2FNK - chain A; structure by X-ray diffraction, 1.80 A resolution.

# Chain A
Name: Carbonic anhydrase 2
Source organism: Homo sapiens
Notes: EC 4.2.1.1
Reference sequence: P00918 (CAH2_HUMAN); the author numbering skips numbers that UniProt does not, so the offset changes along the chain: 1-125 = UniProt 1-125; 127-261 = UniProt 126-260
Chain sequence (260 residues; row label = number of the first residue in the row; note: 1 number in that range is skipped by the numbering (no residue carries it; nothing is unmodelled there)):
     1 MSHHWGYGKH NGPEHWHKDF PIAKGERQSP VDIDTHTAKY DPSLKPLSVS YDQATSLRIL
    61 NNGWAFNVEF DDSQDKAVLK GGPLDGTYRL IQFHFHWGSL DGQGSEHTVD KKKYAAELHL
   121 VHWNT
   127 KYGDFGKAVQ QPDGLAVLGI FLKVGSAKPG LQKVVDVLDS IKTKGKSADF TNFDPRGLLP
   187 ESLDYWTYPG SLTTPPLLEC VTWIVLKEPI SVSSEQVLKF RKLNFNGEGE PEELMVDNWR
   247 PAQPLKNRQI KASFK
Disordered / not traced: 1-2
Differences from the reference sequence: engineered mutation Trp-64 (His63 in P00918)
Metal / ion sites: Zn2+: His-94, His-96, His-119
Curated features (UniProtKB/Swiss-Prot):
  - binding site (Zn(2+)): His-94, His-96, His-119
  - binding site (substrate): Thr-199, Thr-200
  - site: Tyr-7 (Fine-tunes the proton-transfer properties of H-64), Asn-62 (Fine-tunes the proton-transfer properties of H-64), Asn-67 (Fine-tunes the proton-transfer properties of H-64), Gln-92 (Involved in the binding of some activators, including histamine and L-histidine)
  - modified residue: Ser-2 (N-acetylserine), Ser-166 (Phosphoserine), Ser-173 (Phosphoserine)
From the paper describing this entry:
  - contacts within the chain: Trp-5/Trp-64 (pi stacking)
  - mutagenesis - H64W (0.13 s-1): decreased catalytic activity on 4-MI
  - mutagenesis - H64W: unchanged catalytic activity

# Overview
His-94, His-96 and His-119 form the Zn2+ site. Curated annotation (UniProt) lists 3 Zn2+-binding residues and
substrate-binding residues Thr-199 and Thr-200. From the paper: H64W reduces catalytic activity on 4-MI;
contacts within the chain involving Trp-5 and Trp-64.
Chain A is Carbonic anhydrase 2 (Homo sapiens); the structure, Activation of Human Carbonic Anhydrase II by
exogenous proton donors, was determined by X-ray diffraction together with 2FNM and 2FNN from the same study.
